PDB entry 6G8Q | X-ray diffraction, 1.85 A resolution | chains A and P

[Chain A]
Protein: 14-3-3 protein sigma
Organism: Homo sapiens
UniProtKB: P31947 (1433S_HUMAN); residues 1-231 here = UniProt positions 1-231
Sequence (236 residues; numbered -4 to 231; the number before each row is that of its first residue; numbers below 1 keep their minus sign (Gly-4 is residue -4)):
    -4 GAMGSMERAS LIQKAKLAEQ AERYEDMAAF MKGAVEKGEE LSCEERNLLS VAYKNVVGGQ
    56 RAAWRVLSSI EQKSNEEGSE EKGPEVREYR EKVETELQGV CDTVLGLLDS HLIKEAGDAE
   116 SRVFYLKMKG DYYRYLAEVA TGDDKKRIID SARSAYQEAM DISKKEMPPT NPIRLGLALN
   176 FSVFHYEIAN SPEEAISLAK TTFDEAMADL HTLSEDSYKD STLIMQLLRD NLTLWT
Construct notes: expression tag (-4 to 0)
Bound ions: Na+ site 1 near Glu2 (its only coordinating residue here); Na+ site 2: Gln8, Lys77, Glu80; Ca2+: Glu35, Glu110, Glu188; Na+ site 3: Glu75, Glu161
UniProt features mapped onto this chain:
  - site (Interaction with phosphoserine on interacting protein): Arg56, Arg129
  - modified residue (Phosphoserine): Ser5, Ser74

[Chain P]
Protein: Transcriptional coactivator YAP1
UniProtKB: P46937 (YAP1_HUMAN); residue numbers follow UniProt; this construct covers 124-133
Sequence (11 residues; row label = number of the first residue in the row):
   123 XRAHSSPASL X
Unresolved in the structure: 123-124, 132-133
Construct notes: acetylation (123)
Modified positions: ACE (acetyl group) at position 123, B3Q ((3S)-3,6-diamino-6-oxohexanoic acid) at position 133; Ser127 (phosphoserine; SEP); Ala130 ((3S)-3-aminobutanoic acid; B3A)
UniProt features mapped onto this chain:
  - modified residue (Phosphoserine): Ser127, Ser128, Ser131
  - mutagenesis: Arg124 (R124A: Loss of phosphorylation by LATS1), Ser127 (S127A: Reduced phosphorylation by LATS2, loss of phosphorylation by LATS1, loss of interaction with YWHAB, decreased interaction with ERBB4 and increased nuclear localization and transcriptional ...), Pro129 (P129D: No effect on phosphorylation but loss of interaction with YWHAB)

[Chain A / chain P interface]
Pairs across the interface (28; chain A residue first):
  Asn42(A) with Ala130(P); Ser131(P)
  Ser45(A) with Ala130(P)
  Val46(A) with Ala130(P)
  Lys49(A) with Ser127(P); Ser128(P), hydrogen bond (side chain-backbone); Pro129(P); Ala130(P)
  Arg56(A) with Ser127(P)
  Lys122(A) with Ser128(P), hydrogen bond
  Arg129(A) with Ser127(P)
  Tyr130(A) with Ser127(P)
  Gly171(A) with Ser128(P)
  Leu174(A) with His126(P); Ser127(P); Ser128(P)
  Asn175(A) with Ser127(P); Ser128(P), hydrogen bond (side chain-backbone)
  Val178(A) with Ala125(P), hydrophobic; His126(P)
  Glu182(A) with Ala125(P), hydrogen bond (side chain-backbone)
  Ile219(A) with Pro129(P)
  Leu222(A) with Pro129(P)
  Asp225(A) with His126(P)
  Asn226(A) with Ala125(P); His126(P), hydrogen bond (side chain-backbone)
  Leu229(A) with His126(P)
  Trp230(A) with Ala125(P), hydrophobic
Other interface residues (no listed pair), chain A (20 interface residues in all): Leu218

[Summary]
Chain A and chain P form an interface of 20 and 7 residues respectively, with 5 hydrogen bonds. Polar contacts
include Lys49(A)-Ser128(P), Lys122(A)-Ser128(P) and Asn175(A)-Ser128(P). Gln8(A), Lys77(A) and Glu80(A)
coordinate Na+ site 2. UniProt lists 3 mutagenesis sites on chain P.
Chain A is 14-3-3 protein sigma (Homo sapiens) and chain P is Transcriptional coactivator YAP1; the structure,
14-3-3sigma in complex with a A130beta3A and Q133beta3Q mutated YAP pS127 phosphopeptide, was determined by
X-ray diffraction together with 6G6X, 6G8I, 6G8J, 6G8K, 6G8L and 6G8P from the same study.
